5U2R - chains A and P of the 4 polymer chains in the assembly; structure by X-ray diffraction, 1.80 A resolution.

[Chain A]
Name: DNA polymerase beta
From: Homo sapiens
Notes: EC 2.7.7.7, 4.2.99.-
UniProtKB: P06746 (DPOLB_HUMAN); residues 1-335 here = UniProt positions 1-335
Sequence (343 residues; numbered -1 to 341; the number before each row is that of its first residue; numbers below 1 keep their minus sign (Met-1 is residue -1)):
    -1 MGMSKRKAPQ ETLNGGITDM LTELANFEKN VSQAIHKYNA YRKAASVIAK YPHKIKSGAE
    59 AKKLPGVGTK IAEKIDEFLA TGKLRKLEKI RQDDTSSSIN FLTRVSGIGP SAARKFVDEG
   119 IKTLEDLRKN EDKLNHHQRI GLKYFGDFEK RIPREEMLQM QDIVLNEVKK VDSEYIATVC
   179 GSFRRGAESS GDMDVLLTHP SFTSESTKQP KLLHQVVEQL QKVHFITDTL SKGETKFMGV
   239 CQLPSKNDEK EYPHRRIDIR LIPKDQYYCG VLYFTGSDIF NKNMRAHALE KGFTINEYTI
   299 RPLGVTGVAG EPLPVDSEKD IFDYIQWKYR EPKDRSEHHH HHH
Not modelled in the structure: -1 to 9, 338-341
Sequence notes: initiating methionine (-1); expression tag (0, 336-341)
Ion coordination: Na+ site 1: Lys60, Leu62, Val65 (shared with 1 residue of chain D); Na+ site 2: Thr101, Val103, Ile106 (shared with DG9(P) of chain P); Ca2+ site 1: Asp190, Asp192, Asp256 (together with 1S0) (shared with DC10(P) of chain P); Ca2+ site 2: Asp190, Asp192 (together with 1S0)
Small-molecule neighbours: 1S0 (4-amino-1-{2-deoxy-5-O-[(R)-hydroxy{[(S)-hydroxy(phosphonooxy)phosphoryl]oxy}phosphoryl]-beta-L-erythro-pentofuranosyl}pyrimidin-2(1H)-one): Arg149, Gly179, Ser180, Arg183, Ser187, Ser188, Gly189, Asp190, Asp192, Tyr271, Phe272, Thr273, Gly274, Ser275, Asp276, Asn279
Swiss-Prot annotation at these positions:
  - region: Arg183 to Asp192 (DNA-binding)
  - active site: Lys72 (Nucleophile)
  - binding site (K(+)): Lys60, Leu62, Val65, Thr101, Val103, Ile106
  - binding site (Na(+)): Lys60, Leu62, Val65, Thr101, Val103, Ile106
  - binding site (dATP): Arg149, Ser180, Arg183, Gly189, Asp190
  - binding site (dCTP): Arg149, Ser180, Arg183, Gly189, Asp190
  - binding site (dGTP): Arg149, Ser180, Arg183, Gly189, Asp190, Asp192
  - binding site (dTTP): Arg149, Ser180, Arg183, Gly189, Asp190
  - binding site (Mg(2+)): Asp190, Asp192, Asp256
  - modified residue: Lys72 (N6-acetyllysine), Arg83 (Omega-N-methylarginine), Arg152 (Omega-N-methylarginine)
  - cross-link (Glycyl lysine isopeptide (Lys-Gly)): Lys41 (interchain with G-Cter in ubiquitin), Lys61 (interchain with G-Cter in ubiquitin), Lys81 (interchain with G-Cter in ubiquitin)
  - natural variant: Leu22 (L22P: Found in a gastric cancer sample; uncertain significance), Tyr39 (Y39C: Found in a gastric cancer sample; uncertain significance), Gly118 (G118V: Decreased DNA-directed DNA polymerase activity), Arg137 (R137Q: Decreased function in base-excision repair), Arg149 (R149I: Decreased DNA-directed DNA polymerase activity), Asp160 (D160N: Found in a gastric cancer sample; uncertain significance), Cys239 (C239R: Found in a gastric cancer sample; uncertain significance), Lys289 (K289M: Found in a colon cancer sample; uncertain significance), Asn294 (N294D: Found in a gastric cancer sample; uncertain significance), Glu295 (E295K: Found in a gastric cancer sample; uncertain significance)
  - mutagenesis: Phe25 (F25W: No effect on 5'-dRP lyase activity. Decreased ssDNA binding), His34 (H34G: Decreased 5'-dRP lyase activity. Decreased ssDNA binding), Lys35 (K35A: Decreased 5'-dRP lyase activity. Decreased ssDNA binding. Loss of 5'-dRP lyase activity; when associated with A-68 and A-72. Decreased ssDNA binding; when associated with A-68 and A-72 ...), Tyr39 (Y39F: No effect on 5'-dRP lyase activity; Y39Q: Abolishes DNA polymerase and 5'-dRP lyase activity), Lys41 (K41R: Abolishes ubiquitination; when associated with R-61 and R-81), Lys60 (K60A: Decreased 5'-dRP lyase activity. Decreased ssDNA binding), Lys61 (K61R: Abolishes ubiquitination; when associated with R-41 and R-81), Lys68 (K68A: No effect on 5'-dRP lyase activity. Decreased ssDNA binding. Loss of 5'-dRP lyase activity; when associated with A-35 and A-72. Decreased ssDNA binding; when associated with A-35 and A-72 ...), Glu71 (E71Q: No effect on 5'-dRP lyase activity. No effect on structure shown by circular dichroism. No effect on ssDNA binding), Lys72 (K72A: Severely reduced 5'-dRP lyase activity. Does not affect ssDNA binding. Loss of 5'-dRP lyase activity; when associated with A-35 and A-68. Decreased ssDNA binding ...), Glu75 (E75A: Slightly decreased 5'-dRP lyase activity. Decreased ssDNA binding. No effect on structure shown by circular dichroism), Lys81 (K81R: Abolishes ubiquitination; when associated with R-41 and R-61), 5 further mutagenesis entries in UniProt
Reported in the primary citation:
  - mutagenesis - R283A (59-fold): decreased binding to D-dCTP
  - mutagenesis - R283A (13- fold): decreased catalytic activity on D-dCTP
  - mutagenesis - R283A: decreased binding to 1S0
  - binding site for 16- mer template: Arg283
  - binding site for 1S0: Phe272, Asn279
  - binding site for 10- mer primer (chain P): Tyr271
  - conformationally variable residues (side-chain flip): Phe272
  - mutagenesis - R283A: decreased catalytic activity on 1S0

[Chain P]
Molecule: 10- mer primer
Sequence (10 nucleotides; numbered 1 to 10; the number before each row is that of its first residue):
     1 GCTGATGCGC
Ion coordination: Na+: DG9 (shared with Thr101(A), Val103(A), Ile106(A) of chain A); Ca2+: DC10 (together with 1S0) (shared with Asp190(A), Asp192(A), Asp256(A) of chain A)

[Chain A / chain P interface]
Pairs across the interface (16; chain A residue first):
  Val103(A) with DG9(P), phosphate contact
  Ser104(A) with DG9(P), phosphate contact
  Gly105(A) with DC8(P), phosphate contact; DG9(P), hydrogen bond to the phosphate
  Ile106(A) with DG9(P), phosphate contact
  Gly107(A) with DC8(P), hydrogen bond to the phosphate
  Pro108(A) with DC8(P), phosphate contact
  Ser109(A) with DG7(P), phosphate contact; DC8(P), hydrogen bond to the phosphate
  Ala110(A) with DC8(P), hydrogen bond to the phosphate
  His135(A) with DG9(P), sugar contact
  Asp192(A) with DC10(P), phosphate contact
  Lys234(A) with DG9(P), base contact
  Arg254(A) with DC10(P), salt bridge to the phosphate
  Asp256(A) with DC10(P), phosphate contact
  Tyr271(A) with DC10(P), hydrogen bond to the base
Other interface residues (no listed pair), chain A (16 interface residues in all): Asp190, Met236

[Summary]
The interface between chain A and chain P involves 16 residues on one side and 4 on the other; the contacts
include 5 hydrogen bonds and 1 salt bridge. Polar contacts include Tyr271(A)-DC10(P), Gly105(A)-DG9(P) and
Gly107(A)-DC8(P). The paper reports a binding site for 1S0 at Phe272(A) and Asn279(A); R283A of chain A
reduces binding to D-dCTP.
Here chain A is DNA polymerase beta (Homo sapiens) and chain P is 10- mer primer. Entry 5U2R (Precatalytic
ternary complex of human DNA polymerase beta with gapped DNA substarte, incoming L-dctp and CA2+) was
determined by X-ray diffraction (same publication as 5U2S and 5U2T).
